Entry 1UPA (X-ray diffraction, 2.35 A resolution); this record covers chains A and C of the 4 polymer chains in the assembly.

== Chain A (and C) ==
Molecule: Carboxyethylarginine synthase
Organism: Streptomyces clavuligerus
Notes: chain C of this document is another copy of the same molecule, construct and numbering; everything in this record applies to it too
UniProt: Q9LCV9 (Q9LCV9); residue numbers follow UniProt; this construct covers 1-573
Amino-acid sequence (573 residues; each row starts with the number of its first residue):
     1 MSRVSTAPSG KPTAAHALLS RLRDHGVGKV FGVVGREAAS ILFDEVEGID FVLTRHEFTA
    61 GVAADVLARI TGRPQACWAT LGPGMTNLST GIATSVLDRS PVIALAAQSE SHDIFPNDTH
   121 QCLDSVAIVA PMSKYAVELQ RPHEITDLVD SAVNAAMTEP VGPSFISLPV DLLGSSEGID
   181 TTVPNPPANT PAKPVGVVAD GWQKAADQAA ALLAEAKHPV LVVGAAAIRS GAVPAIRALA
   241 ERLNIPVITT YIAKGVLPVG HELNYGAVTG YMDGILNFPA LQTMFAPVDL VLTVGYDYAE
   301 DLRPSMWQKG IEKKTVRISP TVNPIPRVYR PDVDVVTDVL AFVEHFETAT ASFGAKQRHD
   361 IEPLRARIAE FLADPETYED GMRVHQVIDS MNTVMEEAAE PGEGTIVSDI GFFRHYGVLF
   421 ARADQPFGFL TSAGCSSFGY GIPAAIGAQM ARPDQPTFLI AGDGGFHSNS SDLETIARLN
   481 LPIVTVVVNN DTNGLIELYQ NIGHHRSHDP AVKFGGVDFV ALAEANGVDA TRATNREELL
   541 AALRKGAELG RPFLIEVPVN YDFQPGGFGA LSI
Unresolved in the structure: 1-11, 182-184, 573 (chain C: 1-11, 181-185, 564-573)
Modified positions: Mse-1 (selenomethionine); Mse-85, Mse-132, Mse-157, Mse-272, Mse-284, Mse-306, Mse-382, Mse-391, Mse-395, Mse-450 (selenomethionine; parent Met)
Bound ions: Mg2+: Asp-463, Asn-490, Thr-492 (together with thiamine diphosphate)
Residues lining bound ligands:
  - thiamine diphosphate (TPP), molecule 1: Val-33, Val-34, Gly-35, Glu-57, Thr-80, Pro-83, Gly-84, Asn-87, Gln-121
  - thiamine diphosphate (TPP), molecule 2: Ile-410, Gly-411, Phe-412, Phe-413, Ser-436, Ser-437, Phe-438, Gly-462, Asp-463, Gly-464, Gly-465, Asn-490, Thr-492, Asn-493, Gly-494, Leu-495, Ile-496, Tyr-561
UniProt features mapped onto this chain:
  - binding site (substrate): Tyr-271, Asp-301, Arg-414, His-415, Leu-571
  - binding site (thiamine diphosphate): Ile-410 to Phe-413, Ser-436 to Phe-438, Gly-464, Gly-465, Asn-490 to Leu-495, Tyr-561
  - binding site (Mg(2+)): Asp-463, Asn-490, Thr-492

== How chain A and chain C interact ==
Contacting residue pairs (36):
  Arg-141(A) with Arg-327(C)
  Glu-144(A) with Arg-327(C), salt bridge
  Asp-147(A) with Arg-327(C), salt bridge; Arg-330(C)
  Leu-148(A) with Arg-327(C)
  Asp-150(A) with Arg-330(C), salt bridge
  Ser-151(A) with Pro-326(C)
  Asn-154(A) with Val-322(C); Asn-323(C)
  Thr-158(A) with Val-322(C)
  Pro-186(A) with Arg-330(C)
  Lys-193(A) with Asp-200(C)
  Val-195(A) with Val-197(C), hydrophobic; Val-198(C); Ala-199(C), hydrophobic
  Gly-196(A) with Val-197(C); Val-198(C), hydrogen bond (backbone-backbone)
  Val-197(A) with Val-195(C), hydrophobic; Gly-196(C)
  Val-198(A) with Val-195(C); Gly-196(C), hydrogen bond (backbone-backbone); Val-198(C), hydrophobic
  Ala-199(A) with Val-195(C), hydrophobic
  Asp-200(A) with Lys-193(C), salt bridge
  Val-322(A) with Asn-154(C); Val-195(C), hydrophobic
  Asn-323(A) with Asn-154(C)
  Pro-326(A) with Ser-151(C)
  Arg-327(A) with Arg-141(C); Glu-144(C), salt bridge; Asp-147(C), salt bridge; Leu-148(C)
  Arg-330(A) with Arg-21(C); Asp-147(C); Asp-150(C), salt bridge; Pro-186(C)
Other interface residues (no listed pair), chain A (24 interface residues in all): Arg-21, Thr-146, Pro-324
Other interface residues (no listed pair), chain C (24 interface residues in all): Thr-146, Thr-158, Pro-324

== Summary ==
Chain A and chain C each contribute 24 residues to their interface; the contacts include 2 hydrogen bonds and
7 salt bridges. Among the polar pairs are Glu-144(A)/Arg-327(C), Asp-147(A)/Arg-327(C) and
Asp-150(A)/Arg-330(C). Bound to chain A: thiamine diphosphate.
Both chains are Carboxyethylarginine synthase (Streptomyces clavuligerus). Entry 1UPA (Carboxyethylarginine
synthase from Streptomyces clavuligerus (SeMet structure)) was determined by X-ray diffraction (same
publication as 1UPB and 1UPC).
